1MOX - chains B and D of the 4 polymer chains in the assembly; structure by X-ray diffraction, 2.50 A resolution.

Chain B:
Protein: Epidermal Growth Factor Receptor
From: Homo sapiens
Notes: EC 2.7.1.112; fragment: Extracellular Fragment
UniProtKB: P00533 (EGFR_HUMAN); residues 1-501 here correspond to UniProt positions 25-525 (UniProt number = residue number + 24)
Chain sequence (501 residues; each row starts with the number of its first residue):
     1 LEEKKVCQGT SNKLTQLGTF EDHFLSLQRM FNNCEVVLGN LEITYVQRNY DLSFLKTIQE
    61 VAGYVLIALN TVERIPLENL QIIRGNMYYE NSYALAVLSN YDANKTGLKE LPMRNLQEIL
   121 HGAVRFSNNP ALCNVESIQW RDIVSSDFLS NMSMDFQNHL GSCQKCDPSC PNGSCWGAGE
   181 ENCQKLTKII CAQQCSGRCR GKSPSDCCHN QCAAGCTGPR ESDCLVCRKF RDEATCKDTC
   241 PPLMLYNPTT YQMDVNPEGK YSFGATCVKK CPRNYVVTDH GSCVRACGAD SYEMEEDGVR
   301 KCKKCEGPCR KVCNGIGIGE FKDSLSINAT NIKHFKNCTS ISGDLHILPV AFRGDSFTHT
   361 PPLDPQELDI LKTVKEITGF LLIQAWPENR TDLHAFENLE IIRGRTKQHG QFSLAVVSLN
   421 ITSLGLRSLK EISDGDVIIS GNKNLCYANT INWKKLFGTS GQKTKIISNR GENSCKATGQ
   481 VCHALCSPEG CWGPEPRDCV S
Cystine bridges: Cys7-Cys34, Cys133-Cys163, Cys166-Cys175, Cys170-Cys183, Cys191-Cys199, Cys195-Cys207, Cys208-Cys216, Cys212-Cys224, Cys227-Cys236, Cys240-Cys267, Cys271-Cys283, Cys287-Cys302, Cys305-Cys309, Cys313-Cys338, Cys446-Cys475, Cys482-Cys491, Cys486-Cys499
Covalently attached groups: glycan linked to Asn32; N-acetylglucosamine (NAG) linked to Asn172, Asn328
Metal / ion sites: platinum (II) ion site 1 near Met30 (its only coordinating residue here); Cd2+ site 1: Glu35 (together with chloride ion); platinum (II) ion site 2: Met152, Met154; platinum (II) ion site 3: Met244 (shared with 1 residue of chain A); platinum (II) ion site 4: His280 (shared with 1 residue of chain A); Cd2+ site 2 near His334 (its only coordinating residue here); Cd2+ site 3 near His359 (its only coordinating residue here); Cd2+ site 4: Asp392, His394; Cd2+ site 5 near Glu495 (its only coordinating residue here)

Chain D:
Protein: Transforming Growth Factor alpha
From: Homo sapiens
UniProtKB: P01135 (TGFA_HUMAN); residues 1-50 here correspond to UniProt positions 40-89 (UniProt number = residue number + 39)
Chain sequence (50 residues; numbered 1 to 50; the number before each row is that of its first residue):
     1 VVSHFNDCPD SHTQFCFHGT CRFLVQEDKP ACVCHSGYVG ARCEHADLLA
Not modelled in the structure: 1-2
Cystine bridges: Cys8-Cys21, Cys16-Cys32, Cys34-Cys43
Metal / ion sites: Cd2+ near His45 (its only coordinating residue here)

Interface between chain B and chain D:
Contacting residue pairs (58; chain B residue first):
  Ser11(B) - Ala41(D)  hydrogen bond (backbone-backbone)
  Asn12(B) - Val39(D)
  Asn12(B) - Gly40(D)  hydrogen bond (side chain-backbone)
  Asn12(B) - Ala41(D)
  Lys13(B) - Ala41(D)
  Leu14(B) - Leu24(D)  hydrophobic
  Leu14(B) - Lys29(D)
  Leu14(B) - Ala31(D)
  Thr15(B) - Cys32(D)  hydrogen bond (side chain-backbone)
  Thr15(B) - Cys34(D)
  Thr15(B) - Gly40(D)
  Thr15(B) - Ala41(D)  hydrogen bond (side chain-backbone)
  Thr15(B) - Cys43(D)
  Gln16(B) - Arg22(D)
  Gln16(B) - Cys32(D)  hydrogen bond (backbone-backbone)
  Gln16(B) - Val33(D)
  Gln16(B) - Cys34(D)  hydrogen bond (backbone-backbone)
  Leu17(B) - Cys34(D)  hydrophobic
  Leu17(B) - Tyr38(D)
  Leu17(B) - Val39(D)  hydrophobic
  Gly18(B) - Val33(D)
  Gly18(B) - Cys34(D)  hydrogen bond (backbone-backbone)
  Met30(B) - Leu49(D)  hydrophobic
  Tyr45(B) - Arg22(D)  hydrogen bond
  Glu90(B) - Lys29(D)  salt bridge
  Leu98(B) - Glu27(D)
  Ser99(B) - His4(D)
  Ser99(B) - Gln26(D)
  Tyr101(B) - His4(D)  hydrogen bond (backbone-side chain)
  Tyr101(B) - Gln26(D)  hydrogen bond
  Arg125(B) - Glu27(D)  salt bridge
  Asn128(B) - Gln26(D)  hydrogen bond
  Leu325(B) - Phe17(D)  hydrophobic
  Leu325(B) - Glu44(D)
  Leu348(B) - Glu44(D)
  Val350(B) - Phe17(D)  hydrophobic
  Arg353(B) - Gln14(D)
  Asp355(B) - Gln14(D)
  Asp355(B) - Phe17(D)
  Asp355(B) - Arg42(D)  salt bridge
  Ser356(B) - His12(D)
  Ser356(B) - Thr13(D)
  Phe357(B) - Phe15(D)  hydrophobic
  Phe357(B) - Arg42(D)
  Gln384(B) - Glu44(D)  hydrogen bond (side chain-backbone)
  Gln384(B) - His45(D)
  Gln384(B) - Ala46(D)  hydrogen bond (side chain-backbone)
  Gln408(B) - His45(D)
  Gln408(B) - Leu48(D)
  His409(B) - Ala46(D)
  Gln411(B) - Leu49(D)
  Phe412(B) - Leu48(D)  hydrophobic
  Phe412(B) - Leu49(D)  hydrophobic
  Ala415(B) - Leu48(D)  hydrophobic
  Val417(B) - Leu48(D)  hydrophobic
  Ile438(B) - Leu48(D)
  Ile438(B) - Ala50(D)
  Lys465(B) - Ala50(D)  hydrogen bond (side chain-backbone)
Also at the interface, not in a pair above, chain B (39 interface residues in all): Leu69, Asp102, His346, Pro349, Thr358, Leu382, Ile467
Also at the interface, not in a pair above, chain D (30 interface residues in all): Phe5, His18, Asp47

In short:
39 residues of chain B face 30 of chain D across their interface; the contacts include 14 hydrogen bonds and 3
salt bridges. Among the polar pairs are Glu90(B)-Lys29(D), Arg125(B)-Glu27(D) and Asp355(B)-Arg42(D).
N-acetylglucosamine is covalently linked to Asn172(B) and Asn328(B).
Chain B is Epidermal Growth Factor Receptor and chain D is Transforming Growth Factor alpha, both from Homo
sapiens; the structure, Crystal Structure of Human Epidermal Growth Factor Receptor (residues 1-501) in
complex with TGF-alpha, was determined by X-ray diffraction.
